PDB entry 6QMP | X-ray diffraction, 2.00 A resolution | chains A and C of the 3 polymer chains in the assembly

== Chain A ==
Protein: Nuclear transcription factor Y subunit alpha
UniProtKB: P23511 (NFYA_HUMAN); residues 268-296 here correspond to UniProt positions 267-295 (UniProt number = residue number - 1)
Chain sequence (31 residues; numbered 266 to 298; 2 numbers in that range are skipped by the numbering (no residue carries them; nothing is unmodelled there); the number before each row is that of its first residue):
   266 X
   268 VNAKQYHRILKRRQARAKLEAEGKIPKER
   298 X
Differences from the reference sequence: acetylation (266); amidation (298)
Modified residues: ACE (acetyl group) at position 266; NH2 (amino group) at position 298
Covalently attached groups: covalent link ACE_266-V268; covalent link R296-NH2_298
What the authors report for this chain:
  - conformationally variable residues: K291 to E295

== Chain C ==
Protein: Nuclear transcription factor Y subunit gamma
Source organism: Homo sapiens
UniProtKB: Q13952 (NFYC_HUMAN); residue numbers follow UniProt; this construct covers 27-120
Chain sequence (96 residues; each row starts with the number of its first residue):
    25 GPMEEIRNLTVKDFRVQELPLARIKKIMKLDEDVKMISAEAPVLFAKAAQ
    75 IFITELTLRAWIHTEDNKRRTLQRNDIAMAITKFDQFDFLIDIVPR
Disordered / not traced: 25-41
Differences from the reference sequence: expression tag (25-26)

== Chain A / chain C interface ==
Pairs across the interface (13):
  V268(A) with D112(C)
  N269(A) with D109(C), hydrogen bond (side chain-backbone); D112(C), hydrogen bond (backbone-side chain)
  Q272(A) with D109(C); Q110(C), hydrogen bond (side chain-backbone); D112(C); F113(C), hydrogen bond (side chain-backbone)
  I276(A) with D112(C); F113(C), hydrophobic
  R280(A) with D116(C), salt bridge
  R283(A) with D116(C), salt bridge
  K285(A) with E56(C)
  L286(A) with L54(C)
Also at the interface, not in a pair above, chain A (9 interface residues in all): K291
Also at the interface, not in a pair above, chain C (10 interface residues in all): F111, I115, I117

== Summary ==
The interface between chain A and chain C involves 9 residues on one side and 10 on the other; the contacts
include 4 hydrogen bonds and 2 salt bridges. Among the polar pairs are R280(A)-D116(C), R283(A)-D116(C) and
N269(A)-D109(C). The paper reports conformational variability at K291(A).
Here chain A is Nuclear transcription factor Y subunit alpha and chain C is Nuclear transcription factor Y
subunit gamma (Homo sapiens). Entry 6QMP (NF-YB/C Heterodimer in Complex with NF-YA Peptide) was determined by
X-ray diffraction, deposited together with 6QMQ and 6QMS.
